PDB entry 6N9X | electron microscopy, 4.10 A resolution (low resolution: residue-level contacts below are approximate; hydrogen-bond / salt-bridge calls are withheld) | chains H and P of the 9 polymer chains in the assembly

Chain H:
Protein: DNA-directed DNA polymerase
Source organism: Enterobacteria phage T7
Notes: EC 2.7.7.7, 3.1.11.-
UniProtKB: P00581 (DPOL_BPT7); residues 1-704 here = UniProt positions 1-704
Sequence (704 residues; numbered 1 to 704; the number before each row is that of its first residue):
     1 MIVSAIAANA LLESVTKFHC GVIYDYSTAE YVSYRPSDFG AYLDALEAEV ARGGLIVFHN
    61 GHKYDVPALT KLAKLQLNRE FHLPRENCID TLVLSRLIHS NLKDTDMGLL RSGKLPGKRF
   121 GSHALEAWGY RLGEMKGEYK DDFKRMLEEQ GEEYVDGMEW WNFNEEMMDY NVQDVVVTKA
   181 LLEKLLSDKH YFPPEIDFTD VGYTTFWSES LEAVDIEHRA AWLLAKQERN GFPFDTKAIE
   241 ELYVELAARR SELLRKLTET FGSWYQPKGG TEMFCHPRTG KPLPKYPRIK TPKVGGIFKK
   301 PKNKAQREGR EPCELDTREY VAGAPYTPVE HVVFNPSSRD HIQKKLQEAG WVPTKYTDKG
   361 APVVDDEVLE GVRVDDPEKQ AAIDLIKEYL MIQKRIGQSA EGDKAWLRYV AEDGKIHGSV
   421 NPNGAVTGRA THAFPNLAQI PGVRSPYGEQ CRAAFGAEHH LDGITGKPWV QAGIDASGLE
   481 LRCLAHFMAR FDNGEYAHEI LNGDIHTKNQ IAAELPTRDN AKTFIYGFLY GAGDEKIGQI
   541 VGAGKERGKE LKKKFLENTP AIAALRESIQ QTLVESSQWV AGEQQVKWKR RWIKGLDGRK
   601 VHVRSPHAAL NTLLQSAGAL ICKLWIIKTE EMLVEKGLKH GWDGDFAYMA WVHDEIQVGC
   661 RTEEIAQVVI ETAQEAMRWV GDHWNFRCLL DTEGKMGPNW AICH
Unresolved in the structure: 112-113, 269-325
Construct notes: engineered mutation Ala5 (Asp in P00581), Ala7 (Glu in P00581)
UniProt features mapped onto this chain:
  - binding site (Mg(2+)): Asp174, Asp475, Ala476, Asp654
  - binding site (substrate): His506, Arg518, Lys522, Tyr526
  - mutagenesis: His123 (H123S: 83% loss of exonuclease activity)
Ion coordination: Mg2+: Asp475, Ala476, Asp654 (together with dTTP)
Small-molecule neighbours: dTTP (TTP): Asp475, Ala476, Ser477, Gly478, Leu479, Glu480, His506, Arg518, Lys522, Tyr526, Tyr530, Asp654

Chain P:
Molecule: Primer
Sequence (6 nucleotides; numbered 1 to 6; the number before each row is that of its first residue):
     1 ACCAGC
Modified / non-standard residues: DOC (2',3'-dideoxycytidine-5'-monophosphate) at position 6

Interface between chain H and chain P:
Pairs across the interface (17):
  Arg339(H) with C2(P)
  Val363(H) with C2(P)
  Val364(H) with C2(P)
  Asp365(H) with C2(P); C3(P)
  Asp366(H) with C3(P)
  Lys394(H) with C2(P); C3(P)
  Arg395(H) with A4(P)
  Arg429(H) with DOC_6(P)
  Ala438(H) with G5(P)
  Gln439(H) with A4(P); G5(P)
  Ile440(H) with A4(P); G5(P)
  Gly442(H) with G5(P)
  His653(H) with DOC_6(P)
Also at the interface, not in a pair above, chain H (17 interface residues in all): Pro441, Arg444, Arg452, Asp654

Summary:
17 residues of chain H and 5 residues of chain P are in contact. Ligands of chain H: dTTP. The Mg2+ site is
built by Asp475(H), Ala476(H) and Asp654(H). From UniProt: 4 Mg2+-binding residues, 4 substrate-binding
residues and one mutagenesis site on chain H.
Chain H is DNA-directed DNA polymerase (Enterobacteria phage T7) and chain P is Primer; the structure,
Structure of bacteriophage T7 lagging-strand DNA polymerase (D5A/E7A) and gp4 (helicase/primase) bound to DNA
including RNA/DNA ..., was determined by electron microscopy together with 6N7I, 6N7N, 6N7S, 6N7T, 6N7V, 6N7W
and 3 further entries from the same study.
